Entry 7DN0 (electron microscopy, 3.50 A resolution); this record covers chains A and F of the 6 polymer chains in the assembly.

[Chain A]
Protein: Tubulin alpha-1B chain
Source organism: Sus scrofa
UniProtKB: Q2XVP4 (TBA1B_PIG); numbering as in UniProt (aligned over 1-451)
Chain sequence (451 residues; each row starts with the number of its first residue):
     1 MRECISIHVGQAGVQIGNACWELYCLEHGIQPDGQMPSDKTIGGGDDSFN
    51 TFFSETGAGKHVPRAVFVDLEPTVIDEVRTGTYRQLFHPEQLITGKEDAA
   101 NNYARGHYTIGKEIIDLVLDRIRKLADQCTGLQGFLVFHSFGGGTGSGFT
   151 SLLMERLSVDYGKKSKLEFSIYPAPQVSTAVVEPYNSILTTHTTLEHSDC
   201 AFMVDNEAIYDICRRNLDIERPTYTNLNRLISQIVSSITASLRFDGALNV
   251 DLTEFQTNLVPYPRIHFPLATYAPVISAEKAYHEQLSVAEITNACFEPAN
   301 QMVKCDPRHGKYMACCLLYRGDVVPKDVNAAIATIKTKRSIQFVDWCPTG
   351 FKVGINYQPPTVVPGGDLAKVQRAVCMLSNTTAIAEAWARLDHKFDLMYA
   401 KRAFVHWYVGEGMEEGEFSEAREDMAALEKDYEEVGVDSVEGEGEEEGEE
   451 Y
Unresolved in the structure: 38-46, 438-451
Bound ions: Mg2+: Glu71 (together with GTP)
Small-molecule neighbours: GTP (guanosine-5'-triphosphate): Gly10, Gln11, Ala12, Gln15, Asp98, Ala99, Ala100, Asn101, Ser140, Gly142, Gly143, Gly144, Thr145, Gly146, Ile171, Thr179, Glu183, Asn206, Tyr224, Leu227, Asn228
UniProt features mapped onto this chain:
  - motif: Met1 to Cys4 (MREC motif)
  - active site: Glu254
  - binding site (GTP): Gly10, Gln11, Ala12, Gln15, Glu71, Ala99, Ser140, Gly143, Gly144, Thr145, Gly146, Thr179, Glu183, Asn206, Tyr224, Asn228, Leu252
  - binding site (Mg(2+)): Glu71
  - site: Tyr451 (Involved in polymerization)
  - modified residue: Lys40 (N6,N6,N6-trimethyllysine), Ser48 (Phosphoserine), Ser232 (Phosphoserine), Tyr282 (3'-nitrotyrosine), Arg339 (Omega-N-methylarginine), Ser439 (Phosphoserine), Glu443 (5-glutamyl polyglutamate), Glu445 (5-glutamyl polyglutamate), Tyr451 (3'-nitrotyrosine)
  - cross-link (Glycyl lysine isopeptide (Lys-Gly)): Lys326 (interchain with G-Cter in ubiquitin), Lys370 (interchain with G-Cter in ubiquitin)

[Chain F]
Protein: Tubulin beta chain
Source organism: Sus scrofa
UniProtKB: P02554 (TBB_PIG); the author numbering skips numbers that UniProt does not, so the offset changes along the chain: 1-44 = UniProt 1-44; 47-360 = UniProt 45-358; 369-455 = UniProt 359-445
Chain sequence (445 residues; each row starts with the number of its first residue; note: 10 numbers in that range are skipped by the numbering (no residue carries them; nothing is unmodelled there)):
     1 MREIVHIQAGQCGNQIGAKFWEVISDEHGIDPTGSYHGDSDLQL
    47 ERINVYYNEAAGNKYVPRAILVDLEPGTMDSVRSGPFGQIFRPDNFVFGQ
    97 SGAGNNWAKGHYTEGAELVDSVLDVVRKESESCDCLQGFQLTHSLGGGTG
   147 SGMGTLLISKIREEYPDRIMNTFSVVPSPKVSDTVVEPYNATLSVHQLVE
   197 NTDETYCIDNEALYDICFRTLKLTTPTYGDLNHLVSATMSGVTTCLRFPG
   247 QLNADLRKLAVNMVPFPRLHFFMPGFAPLTSRGSQQYRALTVPELTQQMF
   297 DAKNMMAACDPRHGRYLTVAAVFRGRMSMKEVDEQMLNVQNKNSSYFVEW
   347 IPNNVKTAVCDIPP
   369 RGLKMSATFIGNSTAIQELFKRISEQFTAMFRRKAFLHWYTGEGMDEMEF
   419 TEAESNMNDLVSEYQQYQDATADEQGEFEEEGEEDEA
Unresolved in the structure: 437-455
Small-molecule neighbours:
  - phosphomethylphosphonic acid guanylate ester (G2P): Gly10, Gln11, Cys12, Gln15, Ile16, Ala99, Asn101, Ser140, Gly142, Gly143, Gly144, Thr145, Gly146, Asp179, Thr180, Glu183, Asn206, Tyr224, Asn228
  - taccalonolide AJ (TAJ): Lys19, Leu217, Leu219, Thr223, Gly225, Asp226, His229, Pro274, Leu275, Thr276, Arg278, Arg369, Gly370, Leu371
UniProt features mapped onto this chain:
  - motif: Met1 to Ile4 (MREI motif)
  - binding site (GTP): Gln11, Glu71, Ser140, Gly144, Thr145, Gly146, Asn206, Asn228
  - binding site (Mg(2+)): Glu71
  - modified residue: Ser40 (Phosphoserine), Lys60 (N6-acetyllysine), Ser174 (Phosphoserine), Thr287 (Phosphothreonine), Thr292 (Phosphothreonine), Arg320 (Omega-N-methylarginine), Glu448 (5-glutamyl polyglutamate)
  - cross-link (Glycyl lysine isopeptide (Lys-Gly)): Lys60 (interchain with G-Cter in ubiquitin), Lys326 (interchain with G-Cter in ubiquitin)

[Chain A / chain F interface]
Contacting residue pairs (57; chain A residue first):
  Gln11(A) with Gly246(F); Gln247(F), hydrogen bond (side chain-backbone); Asn249(F)
  Gln15(A) with Gln247(F)
  Glu71(A) with Arg2(F); Asn249(F), hydrogen bond
  Pro72(A) with Arg48(F), hydrogen bond (backbone-side chain)
  Thr73(A) with Arg2(F), hydrogen bond
  Asp76(A) with Arg48(F), salt bridge
  Lys96(A) with Arg2(F); Asp130(F), salt bridge
  Glu97(A) with Arg253(F), salt bridge
  Asp98(A) with Asp251(F)
  Ala100(A) with Arg253(F); Lys254(F); Val257(F)
  Asn101(A) with Lys254(F); Asn258(F); Lys352(F)
  Arg105(A) with Arg253(F)
  Gln176(A) with Leu333(F); Asn349(F), hydrogen bond (backbone-side chain)
  Val177(A) with Asp329(F); Leu333(F), hydrophobic; Asn349(F)
  Ser178(A) with Asn349(F)
  Thr179(A) with Val351(F); Lys352(F); Thr353(F), hydrogen bond (backbone-backbone)
  Ala180(A) with Asn258(F); Asn349(F)
  Val181(A) with Asn258(F); Asn349(F); Asn350(F)
  Tyr210(A) with Met325(F); Lys326(F)
  Arg221(A) with Ser324(F); Glu327(F)
  Pro222(A) with Lys326(F)
  Thr223(A) with Gln247(F), hydrogen bond; Met325(F)
  Tyr224(A) with Leu248(F); Met325(F)
  Lys394(A) with Pro348(F)
  Met398(A) with Pro348(F)
  Lys401(A) with Phe262(F)
  Arg402(A) with Phe262(F)
  Ala403(A) with Trp346(F), hydrophobic
  Phe404(A) with Val257(F); Asn258(F); Val260(F); Pro261(F), hydrogen bond (backbone-backbone); Ile347(F), hydrophobic
  His406(A) with Pro261(F), hydrogen bond (side chain-backbone); Pro263(F)
  Trp407(A) with Ala256(F); Val260(F), hydrogen bond (side chain-backbone)
Interface residues without a listed pair, chain A (34 interface residues in all): Val74, Val182, Leu397
Interface residues without a listed pair, chain F (38 interface residues in all): Met1, Cys131, Gln133, Arg164, Pro245, Thr314, Met323

[Summary]
34 residues of chain A face 38 of chain F across their interface; the contacts include 10 hydrogen bonds and 3
salt bridges. Among the polar pairs are Asp76(A)-Arg48(F), Lys96(A)-Asp130(F) and Glu97(A)-Arg253(F). Chain A
binds GTP.
Chain A is Tubulin alpha-1B chain and chain F is Tubulin beta chain, both from Sus scrofa; the structure,
AJ-GMPCPP-MT-non-seam, was determined by electron microscopy.
